Entry 7UGP (electron microscopy, 4.20 A resolution (low resolution: residue-level contacts below are approximate; hydrogen-bond / salt-bridge calls are withheld)); this record covers chains A and P of the 18 polymer chains in the assembly.

== Chain A ==
Molecule: Envelope glycoprotein gp120
Organism: Human immunodeficiency virus 1
UniProt: Q2N0S5 (Q2N0S5_9HIV1); aligned to UniProt positions 31-473 over residues 32-506 (the alignment contains insertions or deletions, so no single offset holds)
Amino-acid sequence (443 residues; numbered 32 to 506 plus 2 insertion-coded residues; 34 numbers in that range are skipped by the numbering (no residue carries them; nothing is unmodelled there); the number before each row is that of its first residue):
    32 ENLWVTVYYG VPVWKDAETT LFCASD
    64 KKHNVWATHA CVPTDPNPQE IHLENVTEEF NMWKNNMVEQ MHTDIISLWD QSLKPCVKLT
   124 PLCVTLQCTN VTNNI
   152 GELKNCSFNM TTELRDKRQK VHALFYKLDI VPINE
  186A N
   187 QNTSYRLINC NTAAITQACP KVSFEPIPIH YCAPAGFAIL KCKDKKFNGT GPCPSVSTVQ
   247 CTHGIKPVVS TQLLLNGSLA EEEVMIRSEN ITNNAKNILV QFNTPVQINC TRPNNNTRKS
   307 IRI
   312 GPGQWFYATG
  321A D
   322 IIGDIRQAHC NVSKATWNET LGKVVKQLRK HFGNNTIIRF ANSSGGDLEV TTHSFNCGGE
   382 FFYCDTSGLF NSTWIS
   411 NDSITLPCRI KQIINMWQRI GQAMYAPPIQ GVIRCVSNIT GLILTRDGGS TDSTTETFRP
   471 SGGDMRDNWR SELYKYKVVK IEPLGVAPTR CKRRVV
Construct notes: conflict Lys64 (Glu63 in Q2N0S5), Arg169 (Lys160 in Q2N0S5), His173 (Tyr164 in Q2N0S5), Ala174 (Ser165 in Q2N0S5), Lys178 (Arg169 in Q2N0S5), Ile181 (Val172 in Q2N0S5), Pro183 (Gln174 in Q2N0S5), Thr189 (Lys188 in Q2N0S5), Ser190 (Glu189 in Q2N0S5), Ala199 (Ser198 in Q2N0S5), Trp316 (Ala313 in Q2N0S5), Asn332 (Thr330 in Q2N0S5), Asp386 (Asn384 in Q2N0S5), Asp462 (Asn459 in Q2N0S5), Ser471 (Gly468 in Q2N0S5), Cys501 (Ala498 in Q2N0S5)
Cystine bridges: Cys119-Cys205, Cys126-Cys196, Cys218-Cys247, Cys228-Cys239, Cys296-Cys331, Cys378-Cys445, Cys385-Cys418
Glycans and other covalent adducts: N-acetylglucosamine (NAG) linked to Asn88, Asn133, Asn156, Asn160, Asn234, Asn262, Asn276, Asn295, Asn301, Asn363, Asn392, Asn448; glycan linked to Asn332
Reported in the primary citation:
  - post-translational modification sites: Asn276

== Chain P ==
Molecule: 10-1074 Fab light chain
Organism: Homo sapiens
Notes: antibody fragment or engineered binder
Amino-acid sequence (107 residues; each row starts with the number of its first residue; a row labelled like 66A-66C holds insertion residues (66A, then the next letters in order)):
     8 VRPLSVALGE TARISCGRQA LGSRAVQWYQ HRPGQAPILL IYNNQDRPSG IPERFSGTP
66A-66C DIN
    67 FGTRATLTIS GVEAGDEADY YCHMWDSRS
95A-95C GFS
    96 WSFGGATRLT VLG

== Chain A / chain P interface ==
Contacting residue pairs - 9 pairs, chain A then chain P:
  Thr135(A) - Ser93(P)
  Thr135(A) - Arg94(P)
  Ile322(A) - Arg94(P)
  Ile323(A) - Phe67(P)
  Gly324(A) - Gly29(P)
  Gly324(A) - Phe67(P)
  Gly324(A) - Arg94(P)
  Asp325(A) - Gly29(P)
  Ile326(A) - Arg94(P)
Also at the interface, not in a pair above, chain P (7 interface residues in all): Leu28, Ser30, Gly95A

== Overview ==
Chain A and chain P form an interface of 6 and 7 residues respectively. N-acetylglucosamine is covalently
linked to Asn88(A), Asn133(A), Asn156(A), Asn160(A), Asn234(A) and Asn262(A) and 6 more. From the paper: a
modification site at Asn276(A).
Chain A is Envelope glycoprotein gp120 (Human immunodeficiency virus 1) and chain P is 10-1074 Fab light chain
(Homo sapiens); the structure, Cryo-EM structure of BG24 Fabs with an inferred germline light chain and
10-1074 Fabs in complex ..., was determined by electron microscopy (same publication as 7UGM, 7UGQ, 7UGN and
7UGO).
